9BQ3 - chains A and B of the 7 polymer chains in the assembly; structure by electron microscopy, 2.80 A resolution.

== Chain A ==
Molecule: Guanine nucleotide-binding protein G(s) subunit alpha isoforms short
From: Homo sapiens
UniProt: P63092 (GNAS2_HUMAN); numbering as in UniProt (aligned over 1-394)
Chain sequence (394 residues; numbered 1 to 394; the number before each row is that of its first residue):
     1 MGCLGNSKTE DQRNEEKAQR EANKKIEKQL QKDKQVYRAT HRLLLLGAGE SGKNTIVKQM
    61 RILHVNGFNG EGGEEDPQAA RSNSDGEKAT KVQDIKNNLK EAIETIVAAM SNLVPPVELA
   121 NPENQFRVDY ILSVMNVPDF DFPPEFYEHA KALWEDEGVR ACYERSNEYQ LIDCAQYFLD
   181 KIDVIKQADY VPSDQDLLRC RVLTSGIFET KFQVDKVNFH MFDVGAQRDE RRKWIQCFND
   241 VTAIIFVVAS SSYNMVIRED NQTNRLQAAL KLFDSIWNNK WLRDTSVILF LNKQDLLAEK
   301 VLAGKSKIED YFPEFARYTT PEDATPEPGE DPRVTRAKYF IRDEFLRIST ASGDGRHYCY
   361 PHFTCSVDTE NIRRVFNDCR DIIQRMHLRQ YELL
Not modelled in the structure: 1-10, 61-203, 253-262
Sequence notes: engineered mutation Asn54 (Ser in P63092), Ala226 (Gly in P63092), Ala268 (Glu in P63092), Lys271 (Asn in P63092), Asp274 (Lys in P63092), Lys280 (Arg in P63092), Asp284 (Thr in P63092), Thr285 (Ile in P63092), Ser366 (Ala in P63092)

== Chain B ==
Molecule: Guanine nucleotide-binding protein G(I)/G(S)/G(T) subunit beta-1
From: Homo sapiens
UniProt: P62873 (GBB1_HUMAN); numbering as in UniProt (aligned over 2-340)
Chain sequence (350 residues; row label = number of the first residue in the row; numbers below 1 keep their minus sign (Met-9 is residue -9)):
    -9 MHHHHHHGSS GSELDQLRQE AEQLKNQIRD ARKACADATL SQITNNIDPV GRIQMRTRRT
    51 LRGHLAKIYA MHWGTDSRLL VSASQDGKLI IWDSYTTNKV HAIPLRSSWV MTCAYAPSGN
   111 YVACGGLDNI CSIYNLKTRE GNVRVSRELA GHTGYLSCCR FLDDNQIVTS SGDTTCALWD
   171 IETGQQTTTF TGHTGDVMSL SLAPDTRLFV SGACDASAKL WDVREGMCRQ TFTGHESDIN
   231 AICFFPNGNA FATGSDDATC RLFDLRADQE LMTYSHDNII CGITSVSFSK SGRLLLAGYD
   291 DFNCNVWDAL KADRAGVLAG HDNRVSCLGV TDDGMAVATG SWDSFLKIWN
Not modelled in the structure: -9 to 1
Sequence notes: expression tag (-9 to 1)
Curated features (UniProtKB/Swiss-Prot):
  - modified residue: Ser2 (N-acetylserine), His266 (Phosphohistidine)
  - natural variant: Leu30 (L30F: In MRD42; uncertain significance), Arg52 (R52G: In MRD42), Gly64 (G64V: In MRD42), Asp76 (D76E: In MRD42; D76G: In MRD42), Gly77 (G77S: In MRD42), Lys78 (K78R: In MRD42), Ile80 (I80N: In MRD42; I80T: In MRD42), His91 (H91R: In MRD42; uncertain significance), Ala92 (A92T: In MRD42), Pro94 (P94S: In MRD42), Leu95 (L95P: In MRD42), Arg96 (R96L: In MRD42), 5 further natural variant entries in UniProt

== Interface between chain A and chain B ==
Pairs across the interface (57; chain A residue first):
  Glu16(A) - Thr86(B)
  Glu16(A) - Asn88(B)
  Gln19(A) - Asp83(B)  hydrogen bond
  Gln19(A) - Thr86(B)  hydrogen bond
  Gln19(A) - Asn88(B)  hydrogen bond
  Arg20(A) - Asn88(B)
  Asn23(A) - Asn88(B)  hydrogen bond
  Asn23(A) - Lys89(B)
  Ile26(A) - Lys89(B)
  Ile26(A) - Val90(B)
  Ile26(A) - His91(B)
  Ile26(A) - Ala92(B)  hydrophobic
  Glu27(A) - Lys89(B)  salt bridge
  Leu30(A) - Gly53(B)
  Leu30(A) - Lys89(B)
  Asp33(A) - Lys78(B)  salt bridge
  Lys34(A) - Leu55(B)
  Tyr37(A) - Leu55(B)  hydrophobic
  Tyr37(A) - Ala56(B)
  Tyr37(A) - Asp76(B)
  Gly206(A) - Leu117(B)
  Gly206(A) - Asp118(B)
  Gly206(A) - Asn119(B)
  Ile207(A) - Trp99(B)
  Ile207(A) - Leu117(B)
  Phe222(A) - Trp99(B)  hydrophobic
  Ala226(A) - Asn119(B)
  Ala226(A) - Thr143(B)
  Gln227(A) - Leu117(B)
  Gln227(A) - Asn119(B)  hydrogen bond
  Gln227(A) - Tyr145(B)
  Arg228(A) - Gly162(B)  hydrogen bond (side chain-backbone)
  Arg228(A) - Thr164(B)
  Arg228(A) - Asp186(B)  salt bridge
  Arg232(A) - Cys204(B)  hydrogen bond (side chain-backbone)
  Arg232(A) - Asp228(B)  salt bridge
  Lys233(A) - Tyr145(B)
  Lys233(A) - Met188(B)
  Lys233(A) - Cys204(B)
  Lys233(A) - Asp228(B)
  Lys233(A) - Asn230(B)  hydrogen bond
  Lys233(A) - Asp246(B)  salt bridge
  Trp234(A) - Leu117(B)  hydrophobic
  Trp234(A) - Tyr145(B)
  Gln236(A) - Arg314(B)
  Cys237(A) - Lys57(B)  hydrogen bond (backbone-side chain)
  Cys237(A) - Tyr59(B)
  Cys237(A) - Gln75(B)
  Cys237(A) - Trp99(B)
  Cys237(A) - Met101(B)  hydrophobic
  Phe238(A) - Trp99(B)  hydrophobic
  Phe238(A) - Leu117(B)  hydrophobic
  Asn239(A) - Lys57(B)
  Asn239(A) - Trp332(B)
  Asp240(A) - Lys57(B)  salt bridge
  Trp281(A) - Asp290(B)
  Trp281(A) - Arg314(B)
Interface residues without a listed pair, chain A (29 interface residues in all): Thr204, Ser205, Glu209, Glu230
Interface residues without a listed pair, chain B (39 interface residues in all): Ile80, Thr87, Arg96, Gly144, Thr184, Gly185

== Overview ==
29 residues of chain A face 39 of chain B across their interface; the contacts include 9 hydrogen bonds and 6
salt bridges. Polar pairs include Glu27(A)-Lys89(B), Asp33(A)-Lys78(B) and Arg228(A)-Asp186(B).
Here chain A is Guanine nucleotide-binding protein G(s) subunit alpha isoforms short and chain B is Guanine
nucleotide-binding protein G(I)/G(S)/G(T) subunit beta-1, both from Homo sapiens. Entry 9BQ3 (Human Amylin2
Receptor in Complex with Gs and Cagrilintide) was determined by electron microscopy, deposited together with
9BLB, 9BLC, 9BLW, 9BP3, 9BTW, 9BUB and 3 further entries.
